PDB entry 9AU8 | electron microscopy, 3.44 A resolution | chains A and D of the 3 polymer chains in the assembly

== Chain A ==
Name: DNA polymerase theta
Organism: Homo sapiens
Notes: EC 2.7.7.7
Reference sequence: O75417 (DPOLQ_HUMAN); numbering as in UniProt (aligned over 1792-2590)
Amino-acid sequence (799 residues; numbered 1792 to 2590; the number before each row is that of its first residue):
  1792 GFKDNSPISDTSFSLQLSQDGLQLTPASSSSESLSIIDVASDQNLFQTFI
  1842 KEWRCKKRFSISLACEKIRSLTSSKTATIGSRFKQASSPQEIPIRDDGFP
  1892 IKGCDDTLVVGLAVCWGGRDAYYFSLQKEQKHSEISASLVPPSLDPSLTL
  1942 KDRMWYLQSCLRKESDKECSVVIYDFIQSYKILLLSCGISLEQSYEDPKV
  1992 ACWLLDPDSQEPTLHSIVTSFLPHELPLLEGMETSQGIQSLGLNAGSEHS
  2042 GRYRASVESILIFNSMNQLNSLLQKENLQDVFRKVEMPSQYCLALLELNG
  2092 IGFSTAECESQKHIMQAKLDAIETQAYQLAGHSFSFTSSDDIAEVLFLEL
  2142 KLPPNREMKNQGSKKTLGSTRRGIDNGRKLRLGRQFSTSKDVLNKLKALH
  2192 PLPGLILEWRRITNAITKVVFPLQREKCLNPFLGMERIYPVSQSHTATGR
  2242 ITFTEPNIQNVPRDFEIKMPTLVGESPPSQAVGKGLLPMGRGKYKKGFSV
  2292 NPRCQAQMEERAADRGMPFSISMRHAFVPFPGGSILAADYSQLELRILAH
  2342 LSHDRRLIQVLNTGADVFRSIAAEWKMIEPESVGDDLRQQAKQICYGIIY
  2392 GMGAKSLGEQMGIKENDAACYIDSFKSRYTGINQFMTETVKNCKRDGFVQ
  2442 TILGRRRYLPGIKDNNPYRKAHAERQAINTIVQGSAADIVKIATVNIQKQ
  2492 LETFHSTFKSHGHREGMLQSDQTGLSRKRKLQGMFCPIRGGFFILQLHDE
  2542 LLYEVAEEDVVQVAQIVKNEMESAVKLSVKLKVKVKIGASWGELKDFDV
Disordered / not traced: 1792-1823, 1862-1884, 1921-1935, 2149-2173, 2262-2307, 2509-2525
Bound ions: Mg2+: Asp2330 (together with dTTP)
Residues lining bound ligands: dTTP (TTP): Arg2241, Asp2330, Tyr2331, Ser2332, Gln2333, Leu2334, Glu2335, Phe2359, Arg2379, Gln2380, Lys2383, Gln2384, Tyr2387, Tyr2391, Gln2474, Asp2540
UniProt features mapped onto this chain:
  - region: Lys2142 to Phe2177 (Loop 1)
  - binding site (Mg(2+)): Asp2330, Tyr2331, Asp2540
  - mutagenesis: Ser1977 (S1977P: Decreased protein stability), Lys2181 (K2181A: Impaired ability to bypasse abasic sites), Arg2202 (R2202A: Impaired ability to bypasse abasic sites. In Pol-theta(RR) mutant; abolished polymerase activity; when associated with V-2254), Arg2254 (R2254A/V: Impaired ability to bypasse abasic sites; R2254V: In Pol-theta(RR) mutant; abolished polymerase activity; when associated with A-2202), Asp2540 to Glu2541 (Abolishes DNA polymerase activity)
Reported in the primary citation:
  - Mg2+ coordination: Asp2330
  - binding site for dTTP: Gln2384
  - binding site for the 29-nt DNA strand (chain D): Gln2234, Ala2238, Asn2248, Gln2384, Arg2448, His2463, Arg2466
  - binding site for the 20-nt DNA strand: Lys2181, Arg2201, Arg2202, Arg2254, Arg2315

== Chain D ==
Molecule: 29-nt DNA strand
Sequence (29 nucleotides; numbered 1 to 29; the number before each row is that of its first residue):
     1 GCAGTCAGTGCTACGGATGCCTCACAGCA
Disordered / not traced: 1-6, 16-29

== Chain A / chain D interface ==
Residue-residue contacts (37; chain A residue first):
  Lys2209(A) with DC14(D), base contact; DG15(D), sugar contact
  Arg2216(A) with DG15(D), salt bridge to the phosphate
  Gln2234(A) with DA13(D), hydrogen bond to the phosphate
  Thr2237(A) with DC11(D), phosphate contact; DT12(D), phosphate contact
  Ala2238(A) with DC11(D), phosphate contact; DT12(D), hydrogen bond to the phosphate
  Arg2241(A) with DG10(D), base contact; DC11(D), base contact
  Thr2243(A) with DT12(D), sugar contact
  Phe2244(A) with DA13(D), sugar contact
  Thr2245(A) with DA13(D), sugar contact
  Glu2246(A) with DC14(D), phosphate contact
  Asn2248(A) with DA13(D), sugar contact
  Asn2251(A) with DA13(D), hydrogen bond to the base
  Gln2384(A) with DT9(D), hydrogen bond to the base
  Tyr2391(A) with DT9(D), base contact
  Gly2392(A) with DT9(D), sugar contact
  Met2393(A) with DT9(D), sugar contact
  Gly2394(A) with DT9(D), hydrogen bond to the phosphate
  Ser2397(A) with DT9(D), hydrogen bond to the phosphate
  Gln2401(A) with DT9(D), base contact
  Arg2448(A) with DC11(D), salt bridge to the phosphate
  Asn2457(A) with DA7(D), base contact
  Tyr2459(A) with DA7(D), base contact; DG8(D), base contact
  Ala2462(A) with DG8(D), base contact
  His2463(A) with DG10(D), salt bridge to the phosphate
  Arg2466(A) with DT9(D), hydrogen bond to the phosphate; DG10(D), salt bridge to the phosphate
  Gln2467(A) with DG10(D), phosphate contact; DC11(D), hydrogen bond to the phosphate
  Asn2470(A) with DG10(D), hydrogen bond to the sugar
  Thr2471(A) with DC11(D), hydrogen bond to the phosphate
  Gln2474(A) with DG10(D), hydrogen bond to the base; DC11(D), hydrogen bond to the sugar
Other interface residues (no listed pair), chain A (34 interface residues in all): Thr2239, Gly2388, Pro2458, Arg2460, His2539

== Summary ==
34 residues of chain A and 9 residues of chain D are in contact; the contacts include 12 hydrogen bonds and 4
salt bridges. Among the polar pairs are Asn2251(A)-DA13(D), Gln2384(A)-DT9(D) and Gln2474(A)-DG10(D). From the
paper: a binding site for the 29-nt DNA strand (chain D) at Gln2234(A), Ala2238(A) and Asn2248(A) among
others; a binding site for the 20-nt DNA strand at Lys2181(A), Arg2201(A) and Arg2202(A) among others.
Here chain A is DNA polymerase theta (Homo sapiens) and chain D is a 29-nt DNA strand. Entry 9AU8 (Ternary
complex of human DNA polymerase theta polymerase domain with a mismatched T:T base pair) was determined by
electron microscopy together with 9AU5 and 9AU9 from the same study.
